PDB entry 2J3H | X-ray diffraction, 2.50 A resolution | chains A and B

== Chain A ==
Name: NADP-dependent oxidoreductase P1
From: Arabidopsis thaliana
Reference sequence: Q39172 (P1_ARATH); numbering as in UniProt (aligned over 1-345)
Sequence (345 residues; numbered 1 to 345; the number before each row is that of its first residue):
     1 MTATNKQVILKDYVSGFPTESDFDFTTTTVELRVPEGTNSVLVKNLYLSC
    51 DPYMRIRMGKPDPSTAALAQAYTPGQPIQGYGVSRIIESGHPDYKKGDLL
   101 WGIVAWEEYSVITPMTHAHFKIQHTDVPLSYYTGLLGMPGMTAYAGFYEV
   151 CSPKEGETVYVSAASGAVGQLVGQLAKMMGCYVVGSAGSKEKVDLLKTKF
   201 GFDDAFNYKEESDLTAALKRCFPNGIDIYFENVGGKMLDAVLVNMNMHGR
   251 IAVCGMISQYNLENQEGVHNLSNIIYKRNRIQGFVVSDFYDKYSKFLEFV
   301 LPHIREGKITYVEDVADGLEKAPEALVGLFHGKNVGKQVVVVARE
Disordered / not traced: 61-69
Construct notes: conflict Asn279 (Ile in Q39172)
UniProt features mapped onto this chain:
  - binding site (NADP(+)): Pro52, Tyr53, Ala163 to Gly169, Gly188, Lys192, Tyr208, Asn232, Cys254, Tyr260, Phe284 to Val286, Phe330, Asn334 to Gly336
  - binding site (substrate): Tyr53, Tyr260

== Chain B ==
Name: NADP-dependent oxidoreductase P1
From: Arabidopsis thaliana
Reference sequence: Q39172 (P1_ARATH); residues 1001-1345 here correspond to UniProt positions 1-345 (UniProt number = residue number - 1000)
Sequence (345 residues; row label = number of the first residue in the row):
  1001 MTATNKQVILKDYVSGFPTESDFDFTTTTVELRVPEGTNSVLVKNLYLSC
  1051 DPYMRIRMGKPDPSTAALAQAYTPGQPIQGYGVSRIIESGHPDYKKGDLL
  1101 WGIVAWEEYSVITPMTHAHFKIQHTDVPLSYYTGLLGMPGMTAYAGFYEV
  1151 CSPKEGETVYVSAASGAVGQLVGQLAKMMGCYVVGSAGSKEKVDLLKTKF
  1201 GFDDAFNYKEESDLTAALKRCFPNGIDIYFENVGGKMLDAVLVNMNMHGR
  1251 IAVCGMISQYNLENQEGVHNLSNIIYKRNRIQGFVVSDFYDKYSKFLEFV
  1301 LPHIREGKITYVEDVADGLEKAPEALVGLFHGKNVGKQVVVVARE
Construct notes: conflict Asn1279 (Ile279 in Q39172)
UniProt features mapped onto this chain:
  - binding site (NADP(+)): Pro1052, Tyr1053, Ala1163 to Gly1169, Gly1188, Lys1192, Tyr1208, Asn1232, Cys1254, Tyr1260, Phe1284 to Val1286, Phe1330, Asn1334 to Gly1336
  - binding site (substrate): Tyr1053, Tyr1260

== Chain A / chain B interface ==
Contacting residue pairs (60):
  Leu238(A) with Leu1271(B), hydrophobic
  Val253(A) with Ile1274(B), hydrophobic; Ile1275(B), hydrophobic
  Cys254(A) with Ile1275(B)
  Gly255(A) with Ile1275(B)
  Met256(A) with Ser1272(B)
  Gln265(A) with His1269(B), hydrogen bond (backbone-side chain)
  Glu266(A) with Val1268(B); His1269(B)
  Gly267(A) with Val1268(B); His1269(B)
  Val268(A) with Glu1266(B); Gly1267(B); Val1268(B), hydrogen bond (backbone-backbone); Leu1271(B), hydrophobic
  His269(A) with Gln1265(B); Glu1266(B); Gly1267(B)
  Leu271(A) with Met1256(B); Val1268(B), hydrophobic; Leu1271(B), hydrophobic
  Ser272(A) with Met1256(B)
  Asn273(A) with Ser1064(B), hydrogen bond
  Ile274(A) with Val1253(B), hydrophobic; Ile1281(B), hydrophobic; Gly1283(B)
  Ile275(A) with Val1253(B), hydrophobic; Cys1254(B); Gly1255(B); Met1256(B); Val1285(B)
  Tyr276(A) with Ser1064(B); Ala1067(B); Leu1068(B), hydrophobic
  Lys277(A) with Ser1064(B); Ala1067(B)
  Arg278(A) with Gln1282(B), hydrogen bond (backbone-side chain); Gly1283(B); Val1285(B); Asp1288(B), salt bridge
  Asn279(A) with Ile1281(B); Gln1282(B); Gly1283(B), hydrogen bond (backbone-backbone)
  Arg280(A) with Ile1281(B); Gln1282(B)
  Ile281(A) with Ile1274(B), hydrophobic; Asn1279(B); Arg1280(B); Ile1281(B), hydrogen bond (backbone-backbone)
  Gln282(A) with Arg1278(B), hydrogen bond (side chain-backbone); Asn1279(B); Arg1280(B)
  Gly283(A) with Ile1274(B); Arg1278(B), hydrogen bond (backbone-side chain); Asn1279(B), hydrogen bond (backbone-backbone)
  Phe284(A) with Ile1275(B); Arg1278(B)
  Val285(A) with Ile1275(B)
  Asp288(A) with Arg1278(B), salt bridge
  Phe289(A) with Arg1278(B)
Also at the interface, not in a pair above, chain A (28 interface residues in all): His248
Also at the interface, not in a pair above, chain B (30 interface residues in all): Ile1056, Thr1065, Leu1238, Tyr1260, Tyr1276, Phe1284

== Summary ==
28 residues of chain A face 30 of chain B across their interface, with 9 hydrogen bonds and 2 salt bridges.
Polar contacts include Arg278(A)-Asp1288(B), Asp288(A)-Arg1278(B) and Gln265(A)-His1269(B).
Both chains are NADP-dependent oxidoreductase P1 (Arabidopsis thaliana). Entry 2J3H (Crystal structure of
Arabidopsis thaliana Double Bond Reductase (AT5G16970)-Apo form) was determined by X-ray diffraction together
with 2J3I, 2J3J and 2J3K from the same study.
